3UD5 - chain A; structure by X-ray diffraction, 2.00 A resolution.

== Chain A ==
Protein: 2-amino-4-hydroxy-6-hydroxymethyldihydropteridine pyrophosphokinase
From: Escherichia coli
Notes: EC 2.7.6.3
UniProtKB: P26281 (HPPK_ECOLI); residues 1-158 here correspond to UniProt positions 2-159 (UniProt number = residue number + 1)
Chain sequence (158 residues; row label = number of the first residue in the row):
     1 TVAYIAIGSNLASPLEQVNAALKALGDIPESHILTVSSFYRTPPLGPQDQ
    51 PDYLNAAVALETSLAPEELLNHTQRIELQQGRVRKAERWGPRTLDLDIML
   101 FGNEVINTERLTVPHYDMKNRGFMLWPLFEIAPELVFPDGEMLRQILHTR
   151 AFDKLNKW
Residues lining bound ligands: J1A (5'-S-[1-(2-{[(2-amino-4-oxo-3,4-dihydropteridin-6-yl)methyl]amino}ethyl)piperidin-4-yl]-5'-thioadenosine): G8, T42, P43, P44, L45, Y53, N55, L70, Q74, R92, D95, L96, D97, I98, R110, L111, T112, V113, H115, R121, F123
From the paper describing this entry:
  - conformationally variable residues (loop rearrangement): R82 to R92

== Overview ==
Ligands of chain A: compound J1A. The paper reports conformational variability at R82.
Chain A is 2-amino-4-hydroxy-6-hydroxymethyldihydropteridine pyrophosphokinase (Escherichia coli); the
structure, Crystal structure of E. coli HPPK in complex with bisubstrate analogue inhibitor J1A, was
determined by X-ray diffraction, deposited together with 3UDE and 3UDV.
